PDB entry 5ZLT | X-ray diffraction, 2.50 A resolution | chains B and D of the 4 polymer chains in the assembly

== Chain B (and D) ==
Protein: GDP/UDP-N,N'-diacetylbacillosamine 2-epimerase (Hydrolyzing)
From: Acinetobacter baumannii
Notes: EC 3.2.1.184; chain D of this document is another copy of the same molecule, construct and numbering; everything in this record applies to it too
UniProtKB: A0A154EJU5 (A0A154EJU5_ACIBA); residue numbers follow UniProt; this construct covers 1-378
Chain sequence (380 residues; row label = number of the first residue in the row):
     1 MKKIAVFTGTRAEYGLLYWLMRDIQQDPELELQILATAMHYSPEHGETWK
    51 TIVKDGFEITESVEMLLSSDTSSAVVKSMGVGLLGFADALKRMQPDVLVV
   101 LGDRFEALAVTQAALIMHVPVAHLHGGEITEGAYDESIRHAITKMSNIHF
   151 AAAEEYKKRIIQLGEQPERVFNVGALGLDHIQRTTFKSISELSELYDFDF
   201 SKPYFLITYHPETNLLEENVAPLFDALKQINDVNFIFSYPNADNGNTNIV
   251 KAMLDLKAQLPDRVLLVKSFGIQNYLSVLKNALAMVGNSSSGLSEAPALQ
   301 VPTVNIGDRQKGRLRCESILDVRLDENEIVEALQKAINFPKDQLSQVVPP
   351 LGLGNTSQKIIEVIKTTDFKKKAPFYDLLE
Unresolved in the structure: 340-352, 380
Construct notes: expression tag (379-380)
Residues lining bound ligands: UDP (uridine-5'-diphosphate): Arg11, Ala12, Thr208, His210, Ser238, Tyr239, Asn241, Lys268, Ile272, Tyr275, Asn288, Ser289, Ser290, Ser291, Arg309, Gln310

== Interface between chain B and chain D ==
Residue-residue contacts - 10 pairs, chain B then chain D:
  Glu61(B) with Arg92(D), salt bridge
  Ser62(B) with Asp88(D); Lys91(D), hydrogen bond (backbone-side chain)
  Val81(B) with Leu84(D), hydrophobic
  Leu84(B) with Val81(D), hydrophobic; Leu84(D), hydrophobic
  Asp88(B) with Ser62(D)
  Lys91(B) with Ser62(D), hydrogen bond
  Arg92(B) with Glu61(D), salt bridge; Arg92(D)
Other interface residues (no listed pair), chain B (8 interface residues in all): Gly85

== Overview ==
Chain B and chain D form an interface of 8 and 7 residues respectively, with 2 hydrogen bonds and 2 salt
bridges. Polar contacts include Glu61(B)-Arg92(D) and Ser62(B)-Lys91(D). Bound to chain B: UDP.
Both chains are GDP/UDP-N,N'-diacetylbacillosamine 2-epimerase (Hydrolyzing) (Acinetobacter baumannii). Entry
5ZLT (Crystal structure of UDP-GlcNAc 2-epimerase NeuC complexed with UDP) was determined by X-ray diffraction
together with 5XVS from the same study.
